Entry 3T2M (X-ray diffraction, 1.95 A resolution); this record covers chain A.

# Chain A
Name: Potassium channel protein
Organism: Bacillus cereus
Reference sequence: Q81HW2 (Q81HW2_BACCR); residues 20-110 here = UniProt positions 20-110
Chain sequence (97 residues; each row starts with the number of its first residue):
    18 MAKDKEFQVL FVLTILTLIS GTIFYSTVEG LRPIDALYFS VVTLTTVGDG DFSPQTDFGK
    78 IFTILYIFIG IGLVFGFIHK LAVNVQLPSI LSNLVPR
Disordered / not traced: 18-20, 114
Sequence notes: expression tag (18-19, 111-114); engineered mutation D68 (Asn in Q81HW2)
Metal / ion sites: K+ site 1 near T63 (its only coordinating residue here); K+ site 2: T63, V64; K+ site 3 near G67 (its only coordinating residue here)

# Overview
The K+ site 2 is built by T63 and V64.
Chain A is Potassium channel protein (Bacillus cereus); the structure, Crystal Structure of NaK Channel N68D
Mutant, was determined by X-ray diffraction together with 3TET, 3T1C, 3T4D, 3T4Z and 3TCU from the same study.
